Entry 4BZC (X-ray diffraction, 2.88 A resolution); this record covers chains A and D of the 4 polymer chains in the assembly.

== Chain A (and D) ==
Molecule: Deoxynucleoside triphosphate triphosphohydrolase SAMHD1
From: Homo sapiens
Notes: EC 3.1.5.-; fragment: hd domain, residues 113-626; chain D of this document is another copy of the same molecule, construct and numbering; everything in this record applies to it too
UniProt: Q9Y3Z3 (SAMH1_HUMAN); numbering as in UniProt (aligned over 113-626)
Sequence (550 residues; row label = number of the first residue in the row):
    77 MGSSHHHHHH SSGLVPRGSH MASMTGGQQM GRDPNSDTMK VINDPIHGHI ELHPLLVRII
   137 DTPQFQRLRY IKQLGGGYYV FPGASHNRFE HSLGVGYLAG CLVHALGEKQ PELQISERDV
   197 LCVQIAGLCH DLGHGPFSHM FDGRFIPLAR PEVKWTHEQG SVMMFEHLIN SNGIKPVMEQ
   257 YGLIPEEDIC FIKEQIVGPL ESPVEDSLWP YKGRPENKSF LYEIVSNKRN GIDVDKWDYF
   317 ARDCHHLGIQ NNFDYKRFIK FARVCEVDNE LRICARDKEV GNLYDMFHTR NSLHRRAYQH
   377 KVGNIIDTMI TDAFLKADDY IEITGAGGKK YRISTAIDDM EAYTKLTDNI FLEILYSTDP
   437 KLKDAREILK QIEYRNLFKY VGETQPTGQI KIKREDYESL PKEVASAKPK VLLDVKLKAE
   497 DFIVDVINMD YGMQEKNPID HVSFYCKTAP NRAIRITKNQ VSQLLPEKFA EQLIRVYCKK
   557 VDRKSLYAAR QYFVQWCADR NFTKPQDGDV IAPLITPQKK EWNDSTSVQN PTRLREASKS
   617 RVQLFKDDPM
Disordered / not traced: 77-113, 278-281, 466-471, 600-626 (chain D: 77-112, 277-283, 463-472, 600-626)
Construct notes: expression tag (77-112)
Swiss-Prot annotation at these positions:
  - active site: H233
  - binding site (GTP): K116, V117, D137, Q142, R145, R451, K455, K523
  - binding site (dATP): N119, Q149, V156, R164, H210, H215, K312, Y315, D319, R333, R352, K354, N358, R366, Q375, H376, K377, K523
  - binding site (dCTP): N119, Q149, V156, R164, H210, H215, K312, Y315, D319, R333, R352, K354, R366, R372, Q375, H376, K377, K523
  - binding site (dGTP): N119, Q149, L150, V156, R164, K312, Y315, D319, R333, R352, K354, N358, R366, Y374, Q375, H376, K377, K523
  - binding site (dTTP): N119, Q149, V156, R164, H210, H215, K312, Y315, D319, R333, R352, K354, Q375, H376, K377, K523
  - binding site (Mn(2+)): H167, H206, D207, D311
  - modified residue: T592 (Microbial infection: Phosphothreonine)
  - cross-link (Glycyl lysine isopeptide (Lys-Gly)): K467 (interchain with G-Cter in SUMO2), K469 (interchain with G-Cter in SUMO2), K492 (interchain with G-Cter in SUMO2), K622 (interchain with G-Cter in SUMO2)
  - natural variant: D120 to H123 (deletion: In AGS5), H123 (H123P: In AGS5), R143 (R143C: In AGS5; R143H: In AGS5), R145 (R145Q: In AGS5), H167 (H167Y: In AGS5), I201 (I201N: In AGS5 and CHBL2), G209 (G209S: In AGS5), M254 (M254V: In AGS5), R290 (R290H: In AGS5), L369 (L369S: In AGS5), M385 (M385V: In AGS5), I448 (I448T: In AGS5), 1 further natural variant entry in UniProt
  - mutagenesis: D137 (D137A: Impairs homotetramerization and nearly abolishes dNTPase activity), Q142 (Q142E/A: Impairs homotetramerization and nearly abolishes dNTPase activity; when associated with K-145), R143 (R143A: Abolished ability to restrict infection by viruses), R145 (R145A: Impairs homotetramerization and nearly abolishes dNTPase activity. Abolished ability to restrict infection by viruses; R145K: Impairs homotetramerization and nearly abolishes dNTPase activity ...), Q149 (Q149A: Abolished dNTPase activity without affecting homotetramerization. Abolished dNTPase activity; when associated with A-319), R164 (R164A: Abolished ability to restrict infection by viruses), H167 (H167A: Abolished ability to restrict infection by viruses), H206 to D207 (Abolishes zinc binding and dNTPase activity. Does not affect ability to promote DNA end resection at stalled replication forks), H206 (H206A: Abolished ability to restrict infection by viruses), D207 (D207A: Abolished ability to restrict infection by viruses; D207N/A: Loss of dNTPase activity), H210 (H210A: Abolished dNTPase activity without affecting homotetramerization), H215 (H215A: Abolished dNTPase activity without affecting homotetramerization), 30 further mutagenesis entries in UniProt
Bound ions: Mn2+: H167, H206, D207, D311
Small-molecule neighbours:
  - 2'-deoxyguanosine-5'-O-(1-thiotriphosphate), molecule 1: K116, V117, I118, V133, I136, D137, Q142, R145, F165
  - 2'-deoxyguanosine-5'-O-(1-thiotriphosphate), molecule 2: Y155, V156, F157, P158, G324, I325, R372, H376, K377, V378, R451, K455
  - 2'-deoxyguanosine-5'-O-(1-thiotriphosphate) (T8T), molecule 1: V117, I118, N119, H125
  - 2'-deoxyguanosine-5'-O-(1-thiotriphosphate) (T8T), molecule 2: Q149, L150, R164, D207, H210, H215, H233, E234, D311, K312, Y315, D319, R366, H370, Y374, Q375, D383
  - 2'-deoxyguanosine-5'-O-(1-thiotriphosphate) (T8T), molecule 3: D330, R333, F337, R352, K354, N358, K523
What the authors report for this chain:
  - Mn2+ coordination: H167, H206, D207, D311
  - catalytic residues: H210, D218, H233 (proposed by the authors, not directly observed)
  - binding site for 2'-deoxyguanosine-5'-O-(1-thiotriphosphate): R366, H370, Y374
  - post-translational modification sites: T592 (citing earlier work)
  - mutagenesis - D330A/N358A, R333A, R352A/H376A/K377A: decreased catalytic activity on dGTP
  - mutagenesis - D137A: abolished catalytic activity on dGTP (citing earlier work)
  - mutagenesis - D361R/H364K, K534E/V537D/L540D: decreased catalytic activity
  - mutagenesis - K312A/Y315A/R366A, H370A/Y374G: abolished catalytic activity
  - disease-associated variants - R143C, R143H, G209S: decreased catalytic activity (citing earlier work)

== How chain A and chain D interact ==
Pairs across the interface (73; chain A residue first):
  I118(A) - P158(D)  hydrophobic
  N119(A) - P158(D)
  N119(A) - L323(D)  hydrogen bond (side chain-backbone)
  N119(A) - G324(D)
  P121(A) - G159(D)
  P121(A) - H321(D)
  P121(A) - H322(D)
  P121(A) - G324(D)
  D137(A) - E449(D)
  D137(A) - Y450(D)
  D137(A) - R451(D)
  T138(A) - E449(D)
  P139(A) - E449(D)
  P139(A) - Y450(D)
  Q142(A) - E449(D)
  R145(A) - Y154(D)  hydrogen bond (side chain-backbone)
  R145(A) - Y155(D)
  Y146(A) - Y155(D)  hydrogen bond
  Y146(A) - F427(D)
  Y146(A) - L428(D)  hydrophobic
  Y146(A) - E449(D)
  Y154(A) - R145(D)  hydrogen bond (backbone-side chain)
  Y154(A) - N163(D)  hydrogen bond
  Y154(A) - E166(D)  hydrogen bond
  Y155(A) - R145(D)
  Y155(A) - Y146(D)  hydrogen bond
  P158(A) - I118(D)  hydrophobic
  P158(A) - N119(D)
  P158(A) - E166(D)
  G159(A) - P121(D)
  S161(A) - S161(D)  hydrogen bond
  S161(A) - H162(D)
  S161(A) - N163(D)
  S161(A) - E166(D)  hydrogen bond
  H162(A) - S161(D)
  N163(A) - Y154(D)  hydrogen bond
  N163(A) - S161(D)
  E166(A) - Y154(D)  hydrogen bond
  E166(A) - P158(D)
  E166(A) - S161(D)  hydrogen bond
  L169(A) - P158(D)  hydrophobic
  N248(A) - Y450(D)
  H321(A) - P121(D)
  H321(A) - H321(D)  hydrogen bond (side chain-backbone)
  H322(A) - P121(D)
  H322(A) - H322(D)
  L323(A) - N119(D)  hydrogen bond (backbone-side chain)
  G324(A) - N119(D)
  G324(A) - P121(D)
  T400(A) - T434(D)
  T420(A) - Y432(D)
  K421(A) - Y432(D)
  T423(A) - Y432(D)  hydrogen bond
  N425(A) - N425(D)
  N425(A) - L428(D)
  F427(A) - Y146(D)
  L428(A) - Y146(D)  hydrophobic
  L428(A) - N425(D)
  E429(A) - E429(D)
  Y432(A) - Y146(D)
  Y432(A) - T420(D)
  Y432(A) - K421(D)
  Y432(A) - T423(D)
  T434(A) - T400(D)
  E449(A) - D137(D)
  E449(A) - T138(D)
  E449(A) - P139(D)
  E449(A) - Q142(D)
  E449(A) - Y146(D)
  Y450(A) - D137(D)
  Y450(A) - P139(D)
  Y450(A) - N248(D)  hydrogen bond
  R451(A) - D137(D)
Other interface residues (no listed pair), chain A (39 interface residues in all): K148, F157, F165
Other interface residues (no listed pair), chain D (40 interface residues in all): R143, K148, F157, F165, L169

== Summary ==
39 residues of chain A face 40 of chain D across their interface; the contacts include 16 hydrogen bonds.
Among the polar pairs are N119(A)-L323(D), R145(A)-Y154(D) and Y146(A)-Y155(D). From the paper: catalytic
residues H210(A), D218(A) and H233(A); D361R/H364K, K534E/V537D/L540D and R143C of chain A, among others,
reduce catalytic activity; 11 substitutions were tested in all.
Chain A and chain D are both Deoxynucleoside triphosphate triphosphohydrolase SAMHD1 (Homo sapiens); the
structure, Crystal structure of the tetrameric dGTP-bound wild type SAMHD1 catalytic core, was determined by
X-ray diffraction together with 4BZB from the same study.
